6LB6 - chains A and B; structure by X-ray diffraction, 2.40 A resolution.

# Chain A
Protein: Retinoic acid receptor RXR-alpha
Organism: Homo sapiens
UniProt: P19793 (RXRA_HUMAN); numbering as in UniProt (aligned over 224-462)
Sequence (243 residues; numbered 220 to 462; the number before each row is that of its first residue):
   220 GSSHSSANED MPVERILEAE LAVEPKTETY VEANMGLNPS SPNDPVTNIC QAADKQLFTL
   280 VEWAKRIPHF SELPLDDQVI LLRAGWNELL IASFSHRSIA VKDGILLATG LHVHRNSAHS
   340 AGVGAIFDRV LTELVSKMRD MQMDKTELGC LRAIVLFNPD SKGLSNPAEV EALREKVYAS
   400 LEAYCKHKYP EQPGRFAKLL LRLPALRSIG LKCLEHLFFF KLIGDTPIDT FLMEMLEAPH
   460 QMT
Unresolved in the structure: 220-228, 244-262, 459-462
Sequence notes: expression tag (220-223)
Small-molecule neighbours: E8O (6-[ethyl-[4-(2-methylpropoxy)-3-propan-2-yl-phenyl]amino]pyridine-3-carboxylic acid): Val265, Ile268, Cys269, Ala271, Ala272, Gln275, Trp305, Asn306, Leu309, Ile310, Phe313, Arg316, Ile324, Leu325, Leu326, Ala327, Val342, Ile345, Phe346, Val349, Cys432, His435, Leu436, Phe439
Curated features (UniProtKB/Swiss-Prot):
  - region: Arg348 to Gly368 (Required for nuclear export)
  - binding site (9-cis-retinoate): Arg316, Ala327
  - binding site (all-trans-retinoate): Arg316, Ala327
  - modified residue (Phosphoserine): Ser259, Ser260
  - mutagenesis: Val280 (V280A: Abolished ubiquitination and degradation by UBR5), Glu352 to Thr462 (No impact on acetylation by EP300), Met357 to Met360 (Abolishes nuclear export), Leu418 to Leu430 (Abolishes nuclear localization), Glu434 (E434N/Q/K/A: As a heterodimer with NR1H4, impairs interaction with coactivator NCOA1. Impairs transcriptional activity)

# Chain B
Protein: Nuclear receptor coactivator 2
UniProt: Q15596 (NCOA2_HUMAN); numbering as in UniProt (aligned over 686-698)
Sequence (13 residues; numbered 686 to 698; the number before each row is that of its first residue):
   686 KHKILHRLLQ DSS
Unresolved in the structure: 686, 697-698

# Interface between chain A and chain B
Contacting residue pairs - 25 pairs, chain A then chain B:
  Phe277(A) - Leu693(B)  hydrophobic
  Val280(A) - Leu690(B)  hydrophobic
  Val280(A) - Leu693(B)  hydrophobic
  Val280(A) - Leu694(B)  hydrophobic
  Lys284(A) - Leu693(B)  hydrogen bond (side chain-backbone)
  Lys284(A) - Leu694(B)  hydrogen bond (side chain-backbone)
  Lys284(A) - Asp696(B)
  Leu294(A) - His691(B)
  Gln297(A) - Leu694(B)
  Val298(A) - Leu690(B)  hydrophobic
  Val298(A) - His691(B)
  Val298(A) - Leu694(B)  hydrophobic
  Leu301(A) - Leu690(B)  hydrophobic
  Leu301(A) - Leu694(B)  hydrophobic
  Arg302(A) - His687(B)  hydrogen bond
  Arg302(A) - Leu690(B)
  Thr449(A) - Ile689(B)
  Phe450(A) - Ile689(B)
  Phe450(A) - Leu690(B)
  Phe450(A) - Leu693(B)  hydrophobic
  Glu453(A) - His687(B)
  Glu453(A) - Lys688(B)  hydrogen bond (side chain-backbone)
  Glu453(A) - Ile689(B)  hydrogen bond (side chain-backbone)
  Glu453(A) - Leu690(B)  hydrogen bond (side chain-backbone)
  Met454(A) - Leu690(B)  hydrophobic
Also at the interface, not in a pair above, chain A (14 interface residues in all): Phe289, Ala457

# Summary
14 residues of chain A and 8 residues of chain B are in contact, with 6 hydrogen bonds. Polar contacts include
Lys284(A)-Leu693(B), Lys284(A)-Leu694(B) and Arg302(A)-His687(B). Chain A binds compound E8O.
Here chain A is Retinoic acid receptor RXR-alpha (Homo sapiens) and chain B is Nuclear receptor coactivator 2.
Entry 6LB6 (Crystal structure of dimeric RXR-LBD complexed with partial agonist NEt-4IB and TIF2 co-activator)
was determined by X-ray diffraction, deposited together with 6LB5.
